7RMH - chains A and B of the 6 polymer chains in the assembly; structure by electron microscopy, 3.10 A resolution.

== Chain A ==
Name: Guanine nucleotide-binding protein G(s) subunit alpha isoforms short
Source organism: Homo sapiens
UniProtKB: P63092 (GNAS2_HUMAN); the construct has insertions or renumbered stretches relative to UniProt, so the offset changes along the chain: 6-61 = UniProt 6-61; 193-195 = UniProt 62-64; 204-253 = UniProt 204-253; 264-394 = UniProt 264-394
Sequence (248 residues; numbered 6 to 394; 141 numbers in that range are skipped by the numbering (no residue carries them; nothing is unmodelled there); the number before each row is that of its first residue):
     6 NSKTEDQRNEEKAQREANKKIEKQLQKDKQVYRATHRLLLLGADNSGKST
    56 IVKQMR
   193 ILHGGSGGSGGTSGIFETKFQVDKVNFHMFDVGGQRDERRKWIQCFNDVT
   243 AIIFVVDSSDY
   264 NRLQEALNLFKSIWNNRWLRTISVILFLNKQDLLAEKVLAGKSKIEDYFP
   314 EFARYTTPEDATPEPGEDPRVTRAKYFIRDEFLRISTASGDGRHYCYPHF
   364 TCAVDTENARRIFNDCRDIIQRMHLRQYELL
Unresolved in the structure: 6-13, 193-205, 304-305, 322-327, 353-355
Sequence notes: engineered mutation Asp49 (Gly in P63092), Asn50 (Glu in P63092), Asp249 (Ala in P63092), Asp252 (Ser in P63092), Ala372 (Ile in P63092), Ile375 (Val in P63092); linker (196-203)

== Chain B ==
Name: Guanine nucleotide-binding protein G(I)/G(S)/G(T) subunit beta-1
Source organism: Homo sapiens
UniProtKB: P62873 (GBB1_HUMAN); residue numbers follow UniProt; this construct covers 2-340
Sequence (370 residues; numbered -29 to 340; the number before each row is that of its first residue; numbers below 1 keep their minus sign (Met-29 is residue -29)):
   -29 MHHHHHHLEVLFQGPEDQVDPRLIDGKGSSGSELDQLRQEAEQLKNQIRD
    21 ARKACADATLSQITNNIDPVGRIQMRTRRTLRGHLAKIYAMHWGTDSRLL
    71 VSASQDGKLIIWDSYTTNKVHAIPLRSSWVMTCAYAPSGNYVACGGLDNI
   121 CSIYNLKTREGNVRVSRELAGHTGYLSCCRFLDDNQIVTSSGDTTCALWD
   171 IETGQQTTTFTGHTGDVMSLSLAPDTRLFVSGACDASAKLWDVREGMCRQ
   221 TFTGHESDINAICFFPNGNAFATGSDDATCRLFDLRADQELMTYSHDNII
   271 CGITSVSFSKSGRLLLAGYDDFNCNVWDALKADRAGVLAGHDNRVSCLGV
   321 TDDGMAVATGSWDSFLKIWN
Unresolved in the structure: -29 to 13, 128-132
Sequence notes: initiating methionine (-29); expression tag (-28 to 1)
Swiss-Prot annotation at these positions:
  - modified residue: Ser2 (N-acetylserine), His266 (Phosphohistidine)

== Interface between chain A and chain B ==
Pairs across the interface - 33 pairs, chain A then chain B:
  Gln19(A) - Asp83(B)  hydrogen bond
  Gln19(A) - Thr86(B)
  Gln19(A) - Asn88(B)
  Arg20(A) - Thr86(B)  hydrogen bond (side chain-backbone)
  Arg20(A) - Asn88(B)
  Asn23(A) - Asn88(B)
  Asn23(A) - Lys89(B)
  Ile26(A) - Lys89(B)
  Glu27(A) - Lys89(B)  salt bridge
  Leu30(A) - Lys78(B)
  Asp33(A) - Lys78(B)  salt bridge
  Tyr37(A) - Leu55(B)  hydrophobic
  Tyr37(A) - Ala56(B)
  Ile207(A) - Leu117(B)  hydrophobic
  Phe222(A) - Trp99(B)  hydrophobic
  Gly226(A) - Thr143(B)
  Gln227(A) - Leu117(B)
  Gln227(A) - Tyr145(B)
  Arg228(A) - Gly162(B)  hydrogen bond (side chain-backbone)
  Arg228(A) - Thr164(B)
  Arg232(A) - Cys204(B)
  Arg232(A) - Asp228(B)  salt bridge
  Lys233(A) - Tyr145(B)
  Lys233(A) - Met188(B)
  Lys233(A) - Cys204(B)
  Lys233(A) - Asp228(B)  salt bridge
  Trp234(A) - Tyr145(B)
  Cys237(A) - Lys57(B)  hydrogen bond (backbone-side chain)
  Cys237(A) - Gln75(B)
  Phe238(A) - Trp99(B)  hydrophobic
  Asn239(A) - Trp332(B)
  Arg280(A) - Asp290(B)
  Trp281(A) - Arg314(B)
Interface residues without a listed pair, chain A (24 interface residues in all): Lys34, Glu209, Gln236
Interface residues without a listed pair, chain B (36 interface residues in all): Gly53, Tyr59, Arg68, Asp76, Ile80, Thr87, Ala92, Met101, Asn119, Gly144, Asp163, Thr184, Asp186, Asn230, Asp246

== Summary ==
24 residues of chain A and 36 residues of chain B are in contact; the contacts include 4 hydrogen bonds and 4
salt bridges. Among the polar pairs are Glu27(A)-Lys89(B), Asp33(A)-Lys78(B) and Arg232(A)-Asp228(B).
Chain A is Guanine nucleotide-binding protein G(s) subunit alpha isoforms short and chain B is Guanine
nucleotide-binding protein G(I)/G(S)/G(T) subunit beta-1, both from Homo sapiens; the structure, Substance P
bound to active human neurokinin 1 receptor in complex with miniGs399, was determined by electron microscopy,
deposited together with 7RMG and 7RMI.
